Entry 3EOM (X-ray diffraction, 2.40 A resolution); this record covers chains A and C of the 4 polymer chains in the assembly.

== Chain A (and C) ==
Name: Glutaryl-CoA dehydrogenase
Source organism: Burkholderia pseudomallei
Notes: EC 1.3.99.7; chain C of this document is another copy of the same molecule, construct and numbering; everything in this record applies to it too
Reference sequence: Q3JP94 (Q3JP94_BURP1); residues 1-395 here = UniProt positions 1-395
Chain sequence (396 residues; row label = number of the first residue in the row; numbering starts at 0):
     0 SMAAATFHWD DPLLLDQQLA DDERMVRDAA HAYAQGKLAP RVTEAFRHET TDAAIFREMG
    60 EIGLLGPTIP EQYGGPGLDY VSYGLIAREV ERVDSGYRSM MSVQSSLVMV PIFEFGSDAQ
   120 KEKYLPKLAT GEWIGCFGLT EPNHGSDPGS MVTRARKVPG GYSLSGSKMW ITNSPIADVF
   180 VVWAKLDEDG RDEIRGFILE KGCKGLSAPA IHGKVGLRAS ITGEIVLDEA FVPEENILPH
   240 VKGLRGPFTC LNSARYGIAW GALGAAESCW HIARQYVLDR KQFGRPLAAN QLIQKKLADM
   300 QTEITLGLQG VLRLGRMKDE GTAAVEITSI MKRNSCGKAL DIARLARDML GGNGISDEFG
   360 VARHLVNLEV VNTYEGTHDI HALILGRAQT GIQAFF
Unresolved in the structure: 0-3, 142-145, 354 (chain C: 0-2, 141-147, 375-377, 394-395)
Construct notes: expression tag (0)
What the authors report for this chain:
  - catalytic residues: Glu-374 (by similarity / conservation)
  - conformationally variable residues (side-chain flip): Tyr-373

== How chain A and chain C interact ==
Contacting residue pairs (45):
  Asp-146(A) / Gln-281(C)  hydrogen bond
  Asp-146(A) / Phe-282(C)
  Trp-169(A) / Gly-351(C)
  Trp-169(A) / Asn-352(C)
  Trp-169(A) / Ile-354(C)  hydrophobic
  Ile-210(A) / Ile-354(C)  hydrophobic
  His-211(A) / Ile-354(C)
  Gly-212(A) / Gly-353(C)
  Gly-212(A) / Ile-354(C)
  Lys-213(A) / Asn-352(C)
  Val-214(A) / Asn-352(C)  hydrogen bond (backbone-side chain)
  Gly-215(A) / Asn-352(C)  hydrogen bond (backbone-side chain)
  Arg-343(A) / Arg-343(C)
  Arg-343(A) / Asp-347(C)  salt bridge
  Arg-346(A) / Glu-368(C)
  Arg-346(A) / Val-369(C)
  Asp-347(A) / Arg-343(C)  salt bridge
  Asp-347(A) / Thr-372(C)
  Leu-349(A) / Thr-372(C)
  Asn-352(A) / Trp-169(C)
  Asn-352(A) / Gly-212(C)
  Asn-352(A) / Lys-213(C)
  Asn-352(A) / Val-214(C)  hydrogen bond (side chain-backbone)
  Asn-352(A) / Gly-215(C)  hydrogen bond (side chain-backbone)
  Asn-352(A) / Val-369(C)
  Gly-353(A) / Gly-212(C)
  Gly-353(A) / Val-214(C)
  Ala-361(A) / Val-214(C)  hydrophobic
  Leu-364(A) / Glu-368(C)
  Glu-368(A) / Arg-346(C)
  Glu-368(A) / Leu-364(C)
  Val-369(A) / Arg-346(C)
  Val-369(A) / Asn-352(C)
  Thr-372(A) / Leu-349(C)  hydrogen bond (side chain-backbone)
  Thr-372(A) / Gly-350(C)
  Tyr-373(A) / Gly-351(C)
  Tyr-373(A) / Asn-352(C)
  Asp-378(A) / Leu-291(C)
  Asp-378(A) / Lys-295(C)  salt bridge
  Ile-379(A) / Gln-281(C)
  Phe-394(A) / Phe-282(C)
  Phe-394(A) / Arg-284(C)  hydrogen bond (backbone-side chain)
  Phe-394(A) / Asn-289(C)
  Phe-395(A) / Phe-282(C)  hydrophobic
  Phe-395(A) / Arg-284(C)
Interface residues without a listed pair, chain A (28 interface residues in all): Leu-339, Gly-351, Phe-358, Leu-382
Interface residues without a listed pair, chain C (25 interface residues in all): Ala-361

== In short ==
Chain A and chain C form an interface of 28 and 25 residues respectively, with 7 hydrogen bonds and 3 salt
bridges. Among the polar pairs are Arg-343(A)/Asp-347(C), Asp-378(A)/Lys-295(C) and Asp-146(A)/Gln-281(C). The
paper reports the catalytic residue Glu-374(A); conformational variability at Tyr-373(A).
Both chains are Glutaryl-CoA dehydrogenase (Burkholderia pseudomallei). Entry 3EOM (2.4 A crystal structure of
native glutaryl-coa dehydrogenase from Burkholderia pseudomallei) was determined by X-ray diffraction together
with 3GQT, 3EON and 3D6B from the same study.
